PDB entry 4QTO | X-ray diffraction, 1.65 A resolution | chains B and C of the 4 polymer chains in the assembly

[Chain B (and C)]
Name: Betaine aldehyde dehydrogenase
Organism: Staphylococcus aureus subsp. aureus COL
Notes: EC 1.2.1.8; chain C of this document is another copy of the same molecule, construct and numbering; everything in this record applies to it too
UniProt: Q5HCU0 (Q5HCU0_STAAC); numbering as in UniProt (aligned over 1-496)
Chain sequence (520 residues; each row starts with the number of its first residue; numbers below 1 keep their minus sign (Met-23 is residue -23)):
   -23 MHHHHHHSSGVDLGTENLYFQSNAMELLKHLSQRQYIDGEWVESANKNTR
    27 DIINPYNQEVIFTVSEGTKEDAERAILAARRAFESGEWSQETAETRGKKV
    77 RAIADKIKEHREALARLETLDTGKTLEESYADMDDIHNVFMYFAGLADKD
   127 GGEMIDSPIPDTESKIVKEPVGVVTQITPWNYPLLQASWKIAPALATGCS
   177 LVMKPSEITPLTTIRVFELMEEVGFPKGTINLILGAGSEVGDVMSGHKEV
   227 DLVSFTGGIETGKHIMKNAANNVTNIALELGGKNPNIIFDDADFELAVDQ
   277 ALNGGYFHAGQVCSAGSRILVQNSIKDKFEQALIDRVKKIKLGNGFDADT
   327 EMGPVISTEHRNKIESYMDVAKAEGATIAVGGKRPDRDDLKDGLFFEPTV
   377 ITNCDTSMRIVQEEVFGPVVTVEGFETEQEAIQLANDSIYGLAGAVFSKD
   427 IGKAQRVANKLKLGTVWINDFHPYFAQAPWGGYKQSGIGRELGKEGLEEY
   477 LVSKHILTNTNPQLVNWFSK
Disordered / not traced: -23 to -1 (chain C: -23 to 0)
Modified positions: Cys289 (s,s-(2-hydroxyethyl)thiocysteine; CME)
Sequence notes: expression tag (-23 to 0)
Ion coordination: Na+ site 1: Val249 (shared with 2 residues of chain A); Na+ site 2: Lys460, Gly463 (shared with 1 residue of chain A)
What the authors report for this chain:
  - post-translational modification sites: Cys289
  - catalytic residues: Glu255 (by similarity / conservation)
  - specificity-determining residues: Ile28 (proposed by the authors, not directly observed)

[Interface between chain B and chain C]
Pairs across the interface - 26 pairs, chain B then chain C:
  Glu70(B) with Asn114(C); Gln453(C), hydrogen bond
  Lys74(B) with His113(C); Asn114(C), hydrogen bond
  Arg77(B) with Arg77(C); Asp81(C), salt bridge; Met117(C)
  Asp81(B) with Arg77(C), salt bridge
  His113(B) with Lys74(C)
  Asn114(B) with Glu70(C); Lys74(C), hydrogen bond
  Met117(B) with Arg77(C)
  Tyr118(B) with Asp124(C); Lys125(C), hydrogen bond (backbone-side chain)
  Gly121(B) with Gly121(C); Lys125(C)
  Leu122(B) with Lys125(C)
  Asp124(B) with Tyr118(C); Gln453(C), hydrogen bond
  Lys125(B) with Tyr118(C), hydrogen bond (side chain-backbone); Gly121(C); Leu122(C); Lys470(C), hydrogen bond (backbone-side chain)
  Gln453(B) with Glu70(C), hydrogen bond; Asp124(C), hydrogen bond
  Lys470(B) with Lys125(C), hydrogen bond (side chain-backbone)
Other interface residues (no listed pair), chain B (15 interface residues in all): Asp126
Other interface residues (no listed pair), chain C (15 interface residues in all): Asp126

[In short]
Chain B and chain C each contribute 15 residues to their interface, with 10 hydrogen bonds and 2 salt bridges.
Among the polar pairs are Arg77(B)-Asp81(C), Glu70(B)-Gln453(C) and Lys74(B)-Asn114(C). Lys460(B) and
Gly463(B) coordinate Na+ site 2. The paper reports the catalytic residue Glu255(B); the specificity
determinant Ile28(B).
Chain B and chain C are both Betaine aldehyde dehydrogenase (Staphylococcus aureus subsp. aureus COL); the
structure, 1.65 Angstrom resolution crystal structure of betaine aldehyde dehydrogenase (betB) from
Staphylococcus aureus with BME-modified Cys289 ..., was determined by X-ray diffraction (same publication as
4QN2, 4QJE, 4Q92, 4NU9 and 4NEA).
